7CGN - chains A and D of the 12 polymer chains in the assembly; structure by electron microscopy, 4.30 A resolution (low resolution: residue-level contacts below are approximate; hydrogen-bond / salt-bridge calls are withheld).

== Chain A (and D) ==
Protein: Lipid asymmetry maintenance ABC transporter permease subunit MlaE
Source organism: Escherichia coli (strain K12)
Notes: chain D of this document is another copy of the same molecule, construct and numbering; everything in this record applies to it too
UniProtKB: A0A4S5B3V0 (A0A4S5B3V0_ECOLI); residue numbers follow UniProt; this construct covers 1-260
Chain sequence (260 residues; each row starts with the number of its first residue):
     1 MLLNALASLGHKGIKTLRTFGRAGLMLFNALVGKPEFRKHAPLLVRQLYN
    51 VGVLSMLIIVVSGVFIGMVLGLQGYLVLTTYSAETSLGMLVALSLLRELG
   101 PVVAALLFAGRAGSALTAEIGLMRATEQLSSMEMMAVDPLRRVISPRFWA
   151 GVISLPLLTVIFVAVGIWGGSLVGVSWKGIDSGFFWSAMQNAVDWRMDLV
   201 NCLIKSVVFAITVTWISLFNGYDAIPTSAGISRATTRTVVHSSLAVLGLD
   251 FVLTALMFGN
Unresolved in the structure: 1-2, 260
What the authors report for this chain:
  - mutagenesis - I14N, R97E, L99N, R237E/H241E: decreased growth in response to SDS/EDTA

== Interface between chain A and chain D ==
Pairs across the interface - 55 pairs, chain A then chain D:
  I58(A) with V240(D); L244(D)
  V61(A) with L244(D)
  S62(A) with L247(D)
  F65(A) with L247(D); G248(D)
  I66(A) with L247(D)
  M68(A) with F251(D)
  V69(A) with D250(D); F251(D); T254(D)
  L72(A) with T254(D); F258(D)
  Q73(A) with R97(D); E98(D); T254(D); F258(D)
  L76(A) with F258(D)
  V77(A) with L93(D)
  Y81(A) with S86(D); M89(D)
  S86(A) with Y81(D)
  M89(A) with Y81(D)
  L93(A) with V77(D)
  R97(A) with Q73(D)
  E98(A) with Q73(D)
  L107(A) with S243(D)
  R111(A) with T236(D); V240(D)
  S114(A) with T236(D)
  A115(A) with T236(D)
  A118(A) with S232(D)
  S228(A) with S228(D)
  S232(A) with A118(D)
  T236(A) with R111(D); S114(D); A115(D)
  V240(A) with I58(D); R111(D)
  S243(A) with L107(D)
  L244(A) with I58(D); V61(D)
  L247(A) with S62(D); F65(D)
  G248(A) with F65(D)
  D250(A) with V69(D)
  F251(A) with F65(D); M68(D); V69(D)
  T254(A) with V69(D); L72(D); Q73(D)
  F258(A) with L72(D); Q73(D); L76(D)
Other interface residues (no listed pair), chain A (40 interface residues in all): G110, L122, A229, T235, V239, A255
Other interface residues (no listed pair), chain D (38 interface residues in all): I66, G110, L122, T235, V239

== In short ==
Chain A and chain D form an interface of 40 and 38 residues respectively. From the paper: I14N, R97E and L99N
of chain A, among others, reduce growth in response to SDS/EDTA.
Chain A and chain D are both Lipid asymmetry maintenance ABC transporter permease subunit MlaE (Escherichia
coli (strain K12)); the structure, The overall structure of the MlaFEDB complex in ATP-bound EQtall
conformation (Mutation of E170Q on MlaF), was determined by electron microscopy (same publication as 7CGE and
7CH0).
